PDB entry 9OJR | electron microscopy, 2.95 A resolution | chains E and H of the 7 polymer chains in the assembly

Chain E:
Molecule: Vesicle-fusing ATPase
Organism: Cricetulus griseus
Notes: EC 3.6.4.6
UniProtKB: P18708 (NSF_CRIGR); residues 1-744 here = UniProt positions 1-744
Sequence (747 residues; each row starts with the number of its first residue; numbers below 1 keep their minus sign (Gly-2 is residue -2)):
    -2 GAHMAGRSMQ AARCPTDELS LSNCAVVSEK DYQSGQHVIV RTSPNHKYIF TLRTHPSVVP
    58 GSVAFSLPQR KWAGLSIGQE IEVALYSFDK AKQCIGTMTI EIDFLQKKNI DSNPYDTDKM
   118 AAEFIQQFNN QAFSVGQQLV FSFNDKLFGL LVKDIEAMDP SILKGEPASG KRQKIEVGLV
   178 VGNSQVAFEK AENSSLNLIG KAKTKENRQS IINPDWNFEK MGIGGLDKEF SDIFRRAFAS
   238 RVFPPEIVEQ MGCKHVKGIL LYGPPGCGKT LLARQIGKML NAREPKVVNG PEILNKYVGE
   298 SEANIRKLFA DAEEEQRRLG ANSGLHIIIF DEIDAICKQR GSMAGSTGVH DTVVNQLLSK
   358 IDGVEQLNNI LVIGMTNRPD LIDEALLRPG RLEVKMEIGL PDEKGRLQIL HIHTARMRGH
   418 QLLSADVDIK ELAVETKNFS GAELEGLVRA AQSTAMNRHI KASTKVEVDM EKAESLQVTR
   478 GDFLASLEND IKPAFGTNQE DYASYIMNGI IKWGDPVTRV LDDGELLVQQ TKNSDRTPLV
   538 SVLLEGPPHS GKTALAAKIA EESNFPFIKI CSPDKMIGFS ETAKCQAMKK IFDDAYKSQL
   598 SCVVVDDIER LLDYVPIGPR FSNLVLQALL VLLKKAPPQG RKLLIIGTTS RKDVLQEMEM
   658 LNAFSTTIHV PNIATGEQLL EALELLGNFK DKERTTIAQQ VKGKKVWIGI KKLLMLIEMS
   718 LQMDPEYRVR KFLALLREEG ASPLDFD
Unresolved in the structure: -2 to 206, 741-744
Sequence notes: expression tag (-2 to 0)
Swiss-Prot annotation at these positions:
  - binding site (ATP): Asn505 to Trp510, Pro545 to Leu552
  - binding site (Mg(2+)): Thr550
  - modified residue: Lys105 (N6-acetyllysine), Ser207 (Phosphoserine), Tyr259 (Phosphotyrosine), Ser569 (Phosphoserine)
Small-molecule neighbours:
  - ATP (adenosine-5'-triphosphate), molecule 1: Gly219, Ile220, Gly221, Gly222, Pro261, Pro262, Gly263, Cys264, Gly265, Lys266, Thr267, Leu268, Arg271, Asn374, Ile406, His410, Gly438, Ala439, Glu442
  - ATP, molecule 2: Ile503, Met504, Asn505, Gly506, Ile507, Ile508, Trp510, Pro545, His546, Ser547, Gly548, Lys549, Thr550, Ala551, Leu552, Ile707, Lys708
From the paper describing this entry:
  - post-translational modification sites: Ser207 (citing earlier work)

Chain H:
Molecule: Synaptosomal-associated protein 25
Organism: Rattus rattus
UniProtKB: P60881 (SNP25_RAT); residues 1-83 here = UniProt positions 1-83
Sequence (84 residues; row label = number of the first residue in the row; numbering starts at 0):
     0 SMAEDADMRN ELEEMQRRAD QLADESLEST RRMLQLVEES KDAGIRTLVM LDEQGEQLER
    60 IEEGMDQINK DMKEAEKNLT DLGK
Unresolved in the structure: 0, 17-83
Sequence notes: expression tag (0)

Chain E / chain H interface:
Contacting residue pairs - 8 pairs, chain E then chain H:
  Asn292(E) with Glu12(H)
  Lys293(E) with Glu12(H); Glu13(H), hydrogen bond (backbone-backbone)
  Tyr294(E) with Glu12(H); Glu13(H); Gln15(H)
  Val295(E) with Glu13(H)
  Thr344(E) with Glu12(H)
Interface residues without a listed pair, chain H (4 interface residues in all): Met14

In short:
5 residues of chain E and 4 residues of chain H are in contact, with 1 hydrogen bond. The hydrogen-bonded pair
Lys293(E)-Glu13(H) is a backbone contact. Chain E binds ATP. Curated annotation (UniProt) lists 14 ATP-binding
residues and Mg2+-binding residue Thr550(E) on chain E. From the paper: a modification site at Ser207(E).
Here chain E is Vesicle-fusing ATPase (Cricetulus griseus) and chain H is Synaptosomal-associated protein 25
(Rattus rattus). Entry 9OJR (21bin20S complex (NSF-alphaSNAP-2:1 syntaxin-1a:SNAP-25), non-hydrolyzing, class
3) was determined by electron microscopy (same publication as 9OJU, 9OJZ, 9OK3, 9OK5, 9OKC, 9OLJ and 17
further entries).
